Entry 3ORS (X-ray diffraction, 1.45 A resolution); this record covers chains D and E of the 8 polymer chains in the assembly.

# Chain D (and E)
Molecule: N5-Carboxyaminoimidazole Ribonucleotide Mutase
Organism: Staphylococcus aureus subsp. aureus
Notes: EC 5.4.99.18; chain E of this document is another copy of the same molecule, construct and numbering; everything in this record applies to it too
Reference sequence: A6QFS3 (A6QFS3_STAAE); residue numbers follow UniProt; this construct covers 1-160
Amino-acid sequence (163 residues; numbered -2 to 160; the number before each row is that of its first residue; numbers below 1 keep their minus sign (Ser-2 is residue -2)):
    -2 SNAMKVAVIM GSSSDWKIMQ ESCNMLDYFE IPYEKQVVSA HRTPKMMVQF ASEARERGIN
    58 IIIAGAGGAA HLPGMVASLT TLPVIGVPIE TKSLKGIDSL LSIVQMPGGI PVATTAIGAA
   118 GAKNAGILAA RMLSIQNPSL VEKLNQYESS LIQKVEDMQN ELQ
Not modelled in the structure: -2 to -1 (chain E: -2 to -1, 160)
Sequence notes: expression tag (-2 to 0)
What the authors report for this chain:
  - binding site for sulfate ion: Ser9, Ser11, Ser36, Ala37, Arg39, Gly64, Pro104 (proposed by the authors, not directly observed)
  - catalytic residues: His38
  - mutagenesis - H38F, H38N, H38W: abolished catalytic activity
  - specificity-determining residues: Arg39, Gly65
  - specificity-determining residues: His68 (proposed by the authors, not directly observed)

# Interface between chain D and chain E
Contacting residue pairs - 88 pairs, chain D then chain E:
  Ala0(D) with Gln133(E)
  Arg52(D) with Ser131(E), hydrogen bond; Val138(E)
  Asn57(D) with Ile132(E); Gln133(E)
  Ala74(D) with Arg128(E), hydrogen bond (backbone-side chain)
  Thr77(D) with Arg128(E), hydrogen bond (backbone-side chain)
  Thr78(D) with Arg128(E); Ser131(E); Leu141(E); Glu145(E)
  Leu79(D) with Arg128(E), hydrogen bond (backbone-side chain)
  Pro80(D) with Arg128(E); Met129(E), hydrophobic
  Leu97(D) with Leu98(E), hydrophobic; Val101(E), hydrophobic
  Leu98(D) with Leu97(E), hydrophobic
  Val101(D) with Leu97(E), hydrophobic; Thr111(E); Thr112(E); Ala113(E), hydrogen bond (backbone-backbone)
  Gln102(D) with Ala113(E); Ile114(E), hydrogen bond (side chain-backbone)
  Met103(D) with Ala113(E); Ala117(E); Asn121(E), hydrogen bond (backbone-side chain)
  Pro104(D) with Asn121(E), hydrogen bond (backbone-side chain)
  Gly105(D) with Ala117(E); Lys120(E); Asn121(E)
  Gly106(D) with Asn121(E), hydrogen bond (backbone-side chain); Ile124(E); Tyr144(E)
  Ile107(D) with Asn121(E), hydrogen bond (backbone-side chain)
  Pro108(D) with Asn121(E); Ile124(E); Leu125(E); Arg128(E)
  Val109(D) with Thr111(E); Thr112(E)
  Ala110(D) with Ala110(E), hydrophobic; Thr111(E); Leu125(E), hydrophobic
  Thr111(D) with Val101(E); Val109(E); Ala110(E); Thr111(E), hydrogen bond (backbone-backbone)
  Thr112(D) with Val101(E); Val109(E)
  Ala113(D) with Val101(E), hydrogen bond (backbone-backbone); Gln102(E); Met103(E)
  Ile114(D) with Gln102(E), hydrogen bond (backbone-side chain)
  Ala117(D) with Met103(E); Gly105(E)
  Lys120(D) with Gly105(E); Gly106(E)
  Asn121(D) with Met103(E), hydrogen bond (side chain-backbone); Pro104(E), hydrogen bond (side chain-backbone); Gly105(E); Gly106(E), hydrogen bond (side chain-backbone); Ile107(E), hydrogen bond (side chain-backbone); Pro108(E)
  Ile124(D) with Gly106(E); Pro108(E)
  Leu125(D) with Pro108(E); Ala110(E), hydrophobic
  Arg128(D) with Ala74(E), hydrogen bond (side chain-backbone); Thr77(E), hydrogen bond (side chain-backbone); Thr78(E); Leu79(E), hydrogen bond (side chain-backbone); Pro80(E); Pro108(E)
  Met129(D) with Met129(E), hydrophobic
  Ser131(D) with Arg52(E), hydrogen bond
  Ile132(D) with Met1(E), hydrophobic; Asn57(E); Ile58(E), hydrophobic; Leu130(E), hydrophobic
  Gln133(D) with Leu130(E), hydrogen bond (side chain-backbone); Ile132(E), hydrogen bond (side chain-backbone)
  Val138(D) with Arg52(E)
  Leu141(D) with Thr78(E)
  Asn142(D) with Thr78(E)
  Tyr144(D) with Gly106(E)
  Glu145(D) with Thr78(E)
  Leu148(D) with Gly106(E); Ile107(E), hydrophobic
Also at the interface, not in a pair above, chain D (43 interface residues in all): Ile58, Ser75, Leu130
Also at the interface, not in a pair above, chain E (42 interface residues in all): Val81, Leu148

# Overview
43 residues of chain D and 42 residues of chain E are in contact, with 23 hydrogen bonds. Polar contacts
include Arg52(D)-Ser131(E), Ala74(D)-Arg128(E) and Thr77(D)-Arg128(E). The paper reports the catalytic residue
His38(D); H38F, H38N and H38W of chain D abolish catalytic activity.
Both chains are N5-Carboxyaminoimidazole Ribonucleotide Mutase (Staphylococcus aureus subsp. aureus). Entry
3ORS (Crystal Structure of N5-Carboxyaminoimidazole Ribonucleotide Mutase from Staphylococcus aureus) was
determined by X-ray diffraction, deposited together with 3ORQ and 3ORR.
